PDB entry 7R5S | electron microscopy, 2.83 A resolution | chains T and W of the 17 polymer chains in the assembly

== Chain T ==
Name: Centromere protein T
From: Homo sapiens
UniProt: Q96BT3 (CENPT_HUMAN); residues 1-561 here = UniProt positions 1-561
Sequence (561 residues; each row starts with the number of its first residue):
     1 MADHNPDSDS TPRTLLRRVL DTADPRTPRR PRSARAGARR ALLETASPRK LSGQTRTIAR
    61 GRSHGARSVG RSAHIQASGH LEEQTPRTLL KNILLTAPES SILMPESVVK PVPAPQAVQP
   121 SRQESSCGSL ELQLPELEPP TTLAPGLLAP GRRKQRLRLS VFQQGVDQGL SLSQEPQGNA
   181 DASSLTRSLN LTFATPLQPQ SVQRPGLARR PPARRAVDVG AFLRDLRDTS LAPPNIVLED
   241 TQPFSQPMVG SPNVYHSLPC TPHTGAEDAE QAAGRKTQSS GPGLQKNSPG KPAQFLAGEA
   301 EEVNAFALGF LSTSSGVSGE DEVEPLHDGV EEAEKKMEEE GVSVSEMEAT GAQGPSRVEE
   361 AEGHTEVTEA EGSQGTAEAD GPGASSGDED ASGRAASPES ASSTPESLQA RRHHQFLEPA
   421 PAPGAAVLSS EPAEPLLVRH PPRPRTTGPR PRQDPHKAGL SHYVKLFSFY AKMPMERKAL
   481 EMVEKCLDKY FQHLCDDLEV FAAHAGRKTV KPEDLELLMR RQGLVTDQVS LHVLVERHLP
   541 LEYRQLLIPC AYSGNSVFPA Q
Unresolved in the structure: 1-449
UniProt features mapped onto this chain:
  - modified residue: Ser47 (Phosphoserine), Thr85 (Phosphothreonine), Ser343 (Phosphoserine), Ser345 (Phosphoserine), Ser356 (Phosphoserine), Ser373 (Phosphoserine), Ser385 (Phosphoserine), Ser386 (Phosphoserine), Ser397 (Phosphoserine)
What the authors report for this chain:
  - binding site for the 53-nt DNA strand: Arg450

== Chain W ==
Name: Centromere protein W
From: Homo sapiens
UniProt: Q5EE01 (CENPW_HUMAN); numbering as in UniProt (aligned over 1-88)
Sequence (88 residues; row label = number of the first residue in the row):
     1 MALSTIVSQR KQIKRKAPRG FLKRVFKRKK PQLRLEKSGD LLVHLNCLLF VHRLAEESRT
    61 NACASKCRVI NKEHVLAAAK VILKKSRG

== How chain T and chain W interact ==
Residue-residue contacts (92; chain T residue first):
  Pro455(T) - Phe21(W)
  Pro455(T) - Arg24(W)
  His456(T) - Phe21(W)
  Gly459(T) - Phe21(W)
  His462(T) - Ile13(W)
  His462(T) - Lys14(W)
  His462(T) - Lys16(W)  hydrogen bond (side chain-backbone)
  His462(T) - His44(W)
  Tyr463(T) - Leu22(W)
  Tyr463(T) - His44(W)  hydrogen bond
  Tyr463(T) - Cys47(W)  hydrophobic
  Lys465(T) - Gln9(W)
  Lys465(T) - Ile13(W)
  Leu466(T) - Gln12(W)
  Leu466(T) - Leu48(W)  hydrophobic
  Leu466(T) - Val51(W)  hydrophobic
  Phe467(T) - Val51(W)  hydrophobic
  Phe467(T) - Leu54(W)  hydrophobic
  Phe467(T) - Ala55(W)  hydrophobic
  Phe469(T) - Gln9(W)
  Phe469(T) - Gln12(W)
  Tyr470(T) - Ala55(W)  hydrophobic
  Ala471(T) - Arg59(W)
  Ala471(T) - Ile70(W)  hydrophobic
  Met473(T) - Ser8(W)
  Met473(T) - Arg59(W)
  Met473(T) - Arg68(W)
  Pro474(T) - Ile6(W)
  Pro474(T) - Arg68(W)
  Pro474(T) - Val69(W)
  Pro474(T) - Ile70(W)  hydrogen bond (backbone-backbone)
  Met475(T) - Thr5(W)
  Met475(T) - Ile6(W)  hydrogen bond (backbone-backbone)
  Met475(T) - Ile70(W)
  Glu476(T) - Ser4(W)
  Glu476(T) - Val69(W)
  Glu476(T) - Ile70(W)  hydrogen bond (backbone-backbone)
  Glu476(T) - Asn71(W)
  Arg477(T) - Leu3(W)  hydrogen bond (side chain-backbone)
  Arg477(T) - Ser4(W)  hydrogen bond (backbone-backbone)
  Arg477(T) - Ile6(W)
  Leu480(T) - Ile6(W)  hydrophobic
  Met482(T) - Val75(W)  hydrophobic
  Met482(T) - Leu76(W)  hydrophobic
  Cys486(T) - Ala79(W)  hydrophobic
  Cys486(T) - Leu83(W)
  Leu487(T) - Phe50(W)  hydrophobic
  Leu487(T) - Val51(W)  hydrophobic
  Lys489(T) - Leu83(W)
  Tyr490(T) - Asn46(W)  hydrogen bond
  Tyr490(T) - Cys47(W)
  Tyr490(T) - Phe50(W)  hydrophobic
  Phe491(T) - Leu22(W)  hydrophobic
  Phe491(T) - Cys47(W)  hydrophobic
  Gln492(T) - Lys29(W)  hydrogen bond
  Gln492(T) - Lys30(W)
  His493(T) - Arg87(W)  hydrogen bond
  Leu494(T) - Val43(W)  hydrophobic
  Asp496(T) - Lys30(W)  salt bridge
  Asp497(T) - Arg87(W)
  Asp497(T) - Gly88(W)
  Glu499(T) - Lys30(W)  salt bridge
  Glu499(T) - Gln32(W)  hydrogen bond
  Glu499(T) - Leu33(W)
  Phe501(T) - Gly88(W)
  Lys508(T) - Gln32(W)  hydrogen bond (side chain-backbone)
  Lys508(T) - Leu33(W)
  Lys508(T) - Arg34(W)
  Thr509(T) - Arg34(W)
  Val510(T) - Arg34(W)
  Val510(T) - Glu36(W)
  Lys511(T) - Glu36(W)
  Pro512(T) - Glu36(W)
  Pro512(T) - Leu42(W)  hydrophobic
  Leu515(T) - Leu42(W)  hydrophobic
  Leu518(T) - Gly88(W)
  Met519(T) - Asn46(W)
  Arg521(T) - Gly88(W)
  Gln522(T) - Asn46(W)  hydrogen bond
  Gln522(T) - Arg53(W)  hydrogen bond (backbone-side chain)
  Gln522(T) - Ser86(W)  hydrogen bond (side chain-backbone)
  Leu524(T) - Leu49(W)  hydrophobic
  Leu524(T) - Arg53(W)
  Leu531(T) - Leu45(W)  hydrophobic
  His538(T) - Leu45(W)
  His538(T) - Leu49(W)
  Pro540(T) - Arg15(W)
  Tyr543(T) - Arg15(W)
  Tyr543(T) - Lys16(W)
  Tyr543(T) - Ala17(W)  hydrogen bond (side chain-backbone)
  Tyr543(T) - Leu41(W)  hydrophobic
  Leu547(T) - Ser38(W)
Other interface residues (no listed pair), chain T (58 interface residues in all): Leu460, Ser468, Lys472, Ala479, Val483, Asp488, Cys495, Gly523, Leu534, Val535, Leu539, Leu546
Other interface residues (no listed pair), chain W (63 interface residues in all): Val7, Arg10, Lys11, Pro18, Phe26, Arg28, Leu35, Gly39, His52, Ser58, Ala62, Cys67, Lys72, Lys80, Lys85

== In short ==
58 residues of chain T and 63 residues of chain W are in contact; the contacts include 16 hydrogen bonds and 2
salt bridges. Polar contacts include Asp496(T)-Lys30(W), Glu499(T)-Lys30(W) and His462(T)-Lys16(W). The paper
reports a binding site for the 53-nt DNA strand at Arg450(T).
Here chain T is Centromere protein T and chain W is Centromere protein W, both from Homo sapiens. Entry 7R5S
(Structure of the human CCAN bound to alpha satellite DNA) was determined by electron microscopy, deposited
together with 7PB4, 7PB8, 7PII, 7PKN, 7R5R, 7R5V, 7YWX and 7YYH.
